PDB entry 7Z2Z | electron microscopy, 3.07 A resolution | chains A and I of the 22 polymer chains in the assembly

== Chain A ==
Name: DNA-directed RNA polymerase III subunit RPC1
From: Saccharomyces cerevisiae S288C
Notes: EC 2.7.7.6
UniProtKB: P04051 (RPC1_YEAST); residue numbers follow UniProt; this construct covers 1-1460
Sequence (1460 residues; row label = number of the first residue in the row):
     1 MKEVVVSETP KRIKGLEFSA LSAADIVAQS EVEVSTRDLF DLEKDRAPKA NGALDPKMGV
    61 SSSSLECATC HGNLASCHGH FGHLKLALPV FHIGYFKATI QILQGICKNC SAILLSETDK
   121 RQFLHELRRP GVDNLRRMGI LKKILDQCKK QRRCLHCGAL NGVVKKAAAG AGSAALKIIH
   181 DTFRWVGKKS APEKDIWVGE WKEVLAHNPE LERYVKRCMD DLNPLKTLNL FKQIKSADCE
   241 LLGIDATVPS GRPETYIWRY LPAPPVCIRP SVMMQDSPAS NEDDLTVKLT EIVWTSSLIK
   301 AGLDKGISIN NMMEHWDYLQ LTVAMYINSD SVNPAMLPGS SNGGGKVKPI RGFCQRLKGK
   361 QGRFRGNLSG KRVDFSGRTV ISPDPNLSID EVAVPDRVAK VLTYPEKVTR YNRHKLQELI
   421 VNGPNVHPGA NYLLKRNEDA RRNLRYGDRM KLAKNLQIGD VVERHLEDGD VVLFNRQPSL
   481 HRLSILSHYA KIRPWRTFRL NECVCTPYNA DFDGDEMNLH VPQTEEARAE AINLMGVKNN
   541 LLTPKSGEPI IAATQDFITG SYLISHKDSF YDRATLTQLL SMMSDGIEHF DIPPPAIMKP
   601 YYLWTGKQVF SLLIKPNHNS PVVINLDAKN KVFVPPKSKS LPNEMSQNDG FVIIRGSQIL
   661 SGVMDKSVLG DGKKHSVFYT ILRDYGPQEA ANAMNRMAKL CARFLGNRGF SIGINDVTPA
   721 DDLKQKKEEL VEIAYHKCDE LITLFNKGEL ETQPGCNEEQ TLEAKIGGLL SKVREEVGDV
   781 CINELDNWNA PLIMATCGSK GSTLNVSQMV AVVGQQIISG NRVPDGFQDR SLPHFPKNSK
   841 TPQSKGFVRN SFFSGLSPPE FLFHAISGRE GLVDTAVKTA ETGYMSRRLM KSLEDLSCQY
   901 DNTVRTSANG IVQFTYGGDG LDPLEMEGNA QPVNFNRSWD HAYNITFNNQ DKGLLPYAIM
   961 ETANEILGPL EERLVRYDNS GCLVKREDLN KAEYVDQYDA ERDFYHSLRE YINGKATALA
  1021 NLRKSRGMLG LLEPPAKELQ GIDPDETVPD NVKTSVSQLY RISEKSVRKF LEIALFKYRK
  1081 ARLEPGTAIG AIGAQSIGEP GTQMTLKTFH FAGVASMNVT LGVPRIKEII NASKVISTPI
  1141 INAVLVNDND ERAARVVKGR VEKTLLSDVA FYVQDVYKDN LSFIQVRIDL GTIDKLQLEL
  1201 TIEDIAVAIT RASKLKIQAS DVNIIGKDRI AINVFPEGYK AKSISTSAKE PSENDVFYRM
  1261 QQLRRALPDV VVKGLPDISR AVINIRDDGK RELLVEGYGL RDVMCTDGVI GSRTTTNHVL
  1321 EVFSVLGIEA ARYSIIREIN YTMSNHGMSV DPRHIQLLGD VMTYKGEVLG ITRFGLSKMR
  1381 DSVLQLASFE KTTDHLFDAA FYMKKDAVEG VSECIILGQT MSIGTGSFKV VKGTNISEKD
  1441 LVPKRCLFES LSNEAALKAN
Not modelled in the structure: 1, 274-279, 341-347, 1237-1251
Curated features (UniProtKB/Swiss-Prot):
  - region: Pro-858 to Glu-870 (Bridging helix)
  - binding site (Zn(2+)): Cys-67, Cys-70, Cys-77, His-80, Cys-107, Cys-110, Cys-154
  - binding site (Mg(2+)): Asp-511, Asp-513, Asp-515
  - mutagenesis: Thr-506 (T506I: Temperature-sensitive), Asn-509 (N509Y: Temperature-sensitive), Asn-518 (N518Q: Temperature-sensitive)
Ion coordination: Zn2+ site 1: Cys-67, Cys-70, Cys-77, His-80; Zn2+ site 2: Cys-107, Cys-110, Cys-154, Cys-157; Mg2+ site 1: Asp-511, Asp-513, Asp-515 (shared with 1 residue of chain R); Mg2+ site 2: Asp-511, Asp-513 (shared with Asp-91(I), Glu-92(I) of chain I; 1 residue of chain R)
Small-molecule neighbours: 4QM ((3R,5S,7R,8R,9S,10S,12S,13R,14S,17R)-10,13-dimethyl-17-[(2R)-pentan-2-yl]-2,3,4,5,6,7,8,9,11,12,14,15,16,17-tetradecahydro-1H-cyclopenta[a]phenanthrene-3,7,12-triol): Lys-1134, Val-1135, Asp-1277, Tyr-1298, His-1318, Leu-1320, Glu-1321, Ser-1324
What the authors report for this chain:
  - Mg2+ coordination: Asp-511, Asp-513, Asp-515

== Chain I ==
Name: DNA-directed RNA polymerase III subunit RPC10
From: Saccharomyces cerevisiae S288C
UniProtKB: Q04307 (RPC10_YEAST); residues 1-110 here = UniProt positions 1-110
Sequence (110 residues; row label = number of the first residue in the row):
     1 MLSFCPSCNN MLLITSGDSG VYTLACRSCP YEFPIEGIEI YDRKKLPRKE VDDVLGGGWD
    61 NVDQTKTQCP NYDTCGGESA YFFQLQIRSA DEPMTTFYKC VNCGHRWKEN
Not modelled in the structure: 110
Curated features (UniProtKB/Swiss-Prot):
  - zinc finger: Cys-5 to Cys-29 (C4-type), Thr-65 to Lys-108 (TFIIS-type)
  - binding site (Zn(2+)): Cys-5, Cys-8, Cys-26, Cys-29, Cys-69, Cys-75, Cys-100, Cys-103
Ion coordination: Zn2+ site 1: Cys-5, Cys-8, Cys-26, Cys-29; Zn2+ site 2: Cys-69, Cys-75, Cys-100, Cys-103; Mg2+: Asp-91, Glu-92 (shared with Asp-511(A), Asp-513(A) of chain A; 1 residue of chain R)
What the authors report for this chain:
  - Mg2+ coordination: Asp-91, Glu-92
  - catalytic residues: Glu-92
  - conformationally variable residues (loop rearrangement): Arg-88 to Pro-93

== Interface between chain A and chain I ==
Residue-residue contacts (113):
  Asp-511(A) with Glu-92(I)
  Asp-513(A) with Asp-91(I)
  Lys-629(A) with Gln-68(I), hydrogen bond; Tyr-72(I)
  Asn-630(A) with Gln-68(I)
  Lys-631(A) with Gln-68(I)
  Phe-633(A) with Gln-68(I), hydrogen bond (backbone-side chain); Tyr-72(I), hydrophobic
  Lys-673(A) with Pro-70(I)
  Pro-754(A) with Asp-53(I); Val-54(I)
  Gly-755(A) with Val-54(I); Leu-55(I)
  Gly-767(A) with Asn-61(I)
  Gly-768(A) with Asn-61(I)
  Leu-769(A) with Asn-61(I)
  Ser-771(A) with Val-62(I); Asp-63(I), hydrogen bond
  Arg-774(A) with Gln-64(I), hydrogen bond (side chain-backbone); Phe-82(I)
  Glu-775(A) with Gln-64(I)
  Asp-779(A) with Lys-66(I)
  Leu-804(A) with Phe-82(I), hydrophobic; Gln-84(I); Thr-96(I)
  Gln-808(A) with Gln-84(I), hydrogen bond
  Ile-817(A) with Leu-85(I), hydrophobic
  Gly-871(A) with Ile-87(I)
  Leu-872(A) with Ser-89(I); Ala-90(I)
  Thr-875(A) with Gln-86(I); Ile-87(I); Arg-88(I), hydrogen bond (side chain-backbone)
  Gln-1103(A) with Gln-86(I); Lys-108(I)
  Thr-1105(A) with Gln-86(I)
  Phe-1109(A) with Leu-85(I), hydrophobic
  His-1110(A) with Phe-83(I)
  Phe-1111(A) with Trp-59(I), hydrophobic; Val-62(I), hydrophobic; Tyr-81(I); Phe-82(I); Phe-83(I), hydrophobic; Lys-99(I); Arg-106(I)
  Ala-1112(A) with Val-62(I)
  Gly-1113(A) with Gly-58(I)
  Val-1114(A) with Gly-58(I); Trp-59(I), hydrophobic; Val-62(I), hydrophobic
  Ala-1115(A) with Leu-55(I)
  Ser-1116(A) with Leu-55(I)
  Met-1117(A) with Leu-55(I)
  Arg-1155(A) with Val-51(I); Asp-52(I), hydrogen bond (side chain-backbone)
  Leu-1165(A) with Lys-49(I)
  Ser-1167(A) with Leu-46(I); Pro-47(I)
  Asp-1168(A) with Arg-48(I); Lys-49(I), salt bridge
  Ala-1170(A) with Leu-46(I), hydrophobic
  Phe-1171(A) with Leu-46(I); Arg-48(I)
  Tyr-1172(A) with Arg-43(I); Lys-44(I)
  Val-1173(A) with Asp-42(I); Lys-44(I), hydrogen bond (backbone-backbone); Leu-46(I), hydrophobic
  Gln-1174(A) with Tyr-41(I); Asp-42(I); Arg-43(I), hydrogen bond
  Asp-1175(A) with Tyr-41(I); Asp-42(I), hydrogen bond (backbone-backbone)
  Tyr-1177(A) with Ile-14(I); Ile-38(I); Ile-40(I), hydrophobic
  Lys-1178(A) with Ile-35(I); Ile-38(I)
  Asp-1179(A) with Glu-36(I); Ile-38(I)
  Asn-1180(A) with Gly-20(I); Tyr-22(I)
  Ser-1182(A) with Tyr-22(I)
  Asp-1189(A) with Arg-48(I), salt bridge
  Thr-1192(A) with Arg-48(I)
  Leu-1196(A) with Val-51(I), hydrophobic
  Phe-1235(A) with Tyr-22(I)
  Glu-1253(A) with Thr-15(I), hydrogen bond; Ser-16(I), hydrogen bond (side chain-backbone); Gly-17(I)
  Asn-1254(A) with Leu-13(I); Ile-14(I); Thr-15(I); Arg-27(I)
  Val-1256(A) with Ser-16(I); Tyr-22(I)
  Phe-1257(A) with Met-1(I), hydrophobic; Leu-12(I); Leu-13(I), hydrophobic; Ile-14(I)
  Tyr-1258(A) with Leu-13(I), hydrophobic
  Gln-1261(A) with Met-1(I), hydrogen bond (side chain-backbone)
  Arg-1264(A) with Asp-42(I), hydrogen bond (side chain-backbone); Arg-43(I); Lys-44(I)
  Ile-1283(A) with Val-54(I); Leu-55(I), hydrogen bond (backbone-backbone)
  Asn-1284(A) with Leu-55(I); Gly-56(I)
  Asn-1345(A) with Arg-106(I), hydrogen bond
  His-1346(A) with Phe-97(I)
  Gly-1347(A) with Arg-106(I); Trp-107(I)
Interface residues without a listed pair, chain A (82 interface residues in all): Val-632, Pro-635, Gln-753, Ala-764, Lys-765, Ser-802, Thr-803, Asn-805, Ser-867, Gly-868, Glu-870, Asp-1150, Val-1176, Pro-1236, Pro-1268, Ile-1285, Ser-1344, Met-1348
Interface residues without a listed pair, chain I (66 interface residues in all): Gly-37, Lys-45, Glu-50, Asp-60, Thr-65, Cys-69, Ser-79, Met-94, Tyr-98, Glu-109

== Summary ==
The interface between chain A and chain I involves 82 residues on one side and 66 on the other, with 16
hydrogen bonds and 2 salt bridges. Among the polar pairs are Asp-1168(A)/Lys-49(I), Asp-1189(A)/Arg-48(I) and
Lys-629(A)/Gln-68(I). From the paper: the catalytic residue Glu-92(I); Mg2+ coordination by Asp-511(A),
Asp-513(A) and Asp-91(I) among others.
Chain A is DNA-directed RNA polymerase III subunit RPC1 and chain I is DNA-directed RNA polymerase III subunit
RPC10, both from Saccharomyces cerevisiae S288C; the structure, Structure of yeast RNA Polymerase III-DNA-Ty1
integrase complex (Pol III-DNA-IN1) at 3.1 A, was determined by electron microscopy (same publication as 7Z0H,
7Z30, 7Z31 and 8BWS).
